PDB entry 6RD9 | electron microscopy, 3.00 A resolution | chains 2 and 7 of the 31 polymer chains in the assembly

Chain 2:
Name: ASA-2: Polytomella F-ATP synthase associated subunit 2
From: Polytomella sp. Pringsheim 198.80
Notes: engineered mutation(s): P165F, N167S
Amino-acid sequence (441 residues; row label = number of the first residue in the row):
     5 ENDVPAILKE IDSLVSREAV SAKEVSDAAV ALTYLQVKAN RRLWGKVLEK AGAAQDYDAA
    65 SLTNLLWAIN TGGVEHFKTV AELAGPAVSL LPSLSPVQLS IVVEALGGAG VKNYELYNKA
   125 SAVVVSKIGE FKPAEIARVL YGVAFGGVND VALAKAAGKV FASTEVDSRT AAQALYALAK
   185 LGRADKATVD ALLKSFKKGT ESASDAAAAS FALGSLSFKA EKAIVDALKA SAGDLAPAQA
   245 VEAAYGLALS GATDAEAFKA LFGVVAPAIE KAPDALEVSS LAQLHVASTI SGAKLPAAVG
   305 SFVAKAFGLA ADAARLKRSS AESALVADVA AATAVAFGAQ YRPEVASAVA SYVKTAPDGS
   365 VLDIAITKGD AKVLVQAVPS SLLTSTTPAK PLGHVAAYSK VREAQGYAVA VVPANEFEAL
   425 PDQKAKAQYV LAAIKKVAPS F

Chain 7:
Name: Mitochondrial ATP synthase associated protein ASA7
From: Polytomella sp. Pringsheim 198.80
UniProtKB: D8V7I2 (D8V7I2_9CHLO); numbering as in UniProt (aligned over 1-190)
Amino-acid sequence (190 residues; numbered 1 to 190; the number before each row is that of its first residue):
     1 MSSVRAGVEA GRRDLTTFTF SGLQDAPVAA LSGSIKLNVA AKAGKAEVTV AAGAAKAATQ
    61 VSAAALRKLS GSKISLAEVA RISVLHSSIQ NYLLSLSNER YQLLSQWPDF TTMYGKDFYY
   121 RAHPEDLKKF YDAADEYYKL YETVTEFDSL SALASQVVPN YAARRRSTVH PAIGSTVADG
   181 AFTNFLLSKQ
Disordered / not traced: 1-14

Chain 2 / chain 7 interface:
Contacting residue pairs (114):
  Glu-5(2) / Lys-56(7)
  Asn-6(2) / Lys-56(7)
  Asn-6(2) / Ala-57(7)
  Asn-6(2) / Ala-58(7)  hydrogen bond (side chain-backbone)
  Asp-7(2) / Lys-56(7)  hydrogen bond (backbone-backbone)
  Asp-7(2) / Ala-57(7)
  Ala-10(2) / Ala-55(7)
  Ile-11(2) / Val-50(7)  hydrophobic
  Ile-11(2) / Ala-51(7)
  Ile-11(2) / Ala-52(7)
  Ile-11(2) / Ala-55(7)  hydrophobic
  Ile-11(2) / Ala-57(7)
  Glu-14(2) / Ala-52(7)
  Glu-14(2) / Gly-53(7)
  Glu-14(2) / Ala-54(7)
  Ile-15(2) / Ile-35(7)  hydrophobic
  Leu-18(2) / Ser-34(7)
  Arg-21(2) / Ser-34(7)  hydrogen bond
  Lys-27(2) / Leu-31(7)
  Glu-28(2) / Ser-34(7)
  Asp-31(2) / Ala-30(7)
  Asp-31(2) / Leu-31(7)  hydrogen bond (side chain-backbone)
  Asp-31(2) / Ser-32(7)  hydrogen bond (side chain-backbone)
  Asp-31(2) / Ile-35(7)
  Val-34(2) / Pro-27(7)  hydrophobic
  Val-34(2) / Leu-37(7)  hydrophobic
  Ala-35(2) / Ile-35(7)  hydrophobic
  Thr-37(2) / Leu-66(7)
  Thr-37(2) / Leu-69(7)
  Tyr-38(2) / Leu-23(7)  hydrophobic
  Tyr-38(2) / Ala-26(7)
  Tyr-38(2) / Pro-27(7)  hydrogen bond (side chain-backbone)
  Tyr-38(2) / Leu-37(7)  hydrophobic
  Tyr-38(2) / Val-39(7)  hydrophobic
  Tyr-38(2) / Val-48(7)  hydrophobic
  Tyr-38(2) / Val-61(7)
  Leu-39(2) / Val-50(7)  hydrophobic
  Gln-40(2) / Val-61(7)
  Gln-40(2) / Ala-65(7)
  Gln-40(2) / Leu-69(7)
  Lys-42(2) / Leu-69(7)  hydrogen bond (side chain-backbone)
  Lys-42(2) / Ser-72(7)  hydrogen bond (side chain-backbone)
  Lys-42(2) / Ile-74(7)
  Arg-45(2) / Ile-74(7)  hydrogen bond (side chain-backbone)
  Arg-45(2) / Ser-75(7)  hydrogen bond (side chain-backbone)
  Arg-45(2) / Leu-76(7)
  Trp-48(2) / Leu-76(7)
  Gly-49(2) / Leu-76(7)
  Leu-52(2) / Leu-76(7)  hydrophobic
  Ala-64(2) / Leu-31(7)  hydrophobic
  Ser-65(2) / Leu-31(7)
  Asn-68(2) / Pro-27(7)
  Asn-68(2) / Leu-31(7)
  Trp-71(2) / Gly-22(7)
  Trp-71(2) / Leu-23(7)
  Trp-71(2) / Ala-26(7)  hydrophobic
  Trp-71(2) / Pro-27(7)
  Trp-71(2) / Leu-66(7)  hydrophobic
  Asn-74(2) / Leu-15(7)
  Asn-74(2) / Thr-19(7)
  Asn-74(2) / Ser-21(7)
  Asn-74(2) / Ser-70(7)
  Thr-75(2) / Ser-21(7)  hydrogen bond
  Thr-75(2) / Gly-22(7)
  Thr-75(2) / Leu-66(7)
  Thr-75(2) / Leu-69(7)
  Thr-75(2) / Ser-70(7)
  Gly-76(2) / Leu-69(7)
  Gly-77(2) / Leu-15(7)
  Gly-77(2) / Ser-70(7)
  Gly-77(2) / Lys-73(7)
  Gly-77(2) / Ile-74(7)  hydrogen bond (backbone-backbone)
  Val-78(2) / Ile-74(7)  hydrophobic
  Val-78(2) / Leu-76(7)  hydrophobic
  Glu-79(2) / Leu-15(7)  hydrogen bond (side chain-backbone)
  Glu-79(2) / Lys-73(7)
  Glu-79(2) / Ser-75(7)
  Glu-79(2) / Leu-76(7)  hydrogen bond (backbone-backbone)
  His-80(2) / Leu-76(7)
  His-80(2) / Glu-78(7)  salt bridge
  Lys-82(2) / Glu-78(7)
  Val-101(2) / Asp-25(7)
  Ile-105(2) / Asp-25(7)
  Glu-108(2) / Phe-20(7)
  Glu-108(2) / Ser-21(7)
  Gly-112(2) / Leu-15(7)
  Gly-112(2) / Thr-16(7)  hydrogen bond (backbone-backbone)
  Arg-142(2) / Gln-24(7)
  Arg-142(2) / Asp-25(7)  salt bridge
  Tyr-145(2) / Thr-16(7)  hydrogen bond
  Tyr-145(2) / Phe-18(7)  hydrogen bond (side chain-backbone)
  Tyr-145(2) / Phe-20(7)  hydrophobic
  Phe-149(2) / Thr-16(7)
  Arg-173(2) / Phe-20(7)
  Arg-173(2) / Arg-67(7)
  Ala-176(2) / Phe-20(7)
  Gln-177(2) / Phe-20(7)
  Tyr-180(2) / Thr-17(7)
  Tyr-180(2) / Phe-18(7)
  Tyr-180(2) / Phe-20(7)  hydrophobic
  Ser-206(2) / Arg-67(7)  hydrogen bond
  Ser-208(2) / Phe-18(7)
  Ser-208(2) / Arg-67(7)
  Asp-209(2) / Arg-67(7)
  Ala-211(2) / Phe-18(7)  hydrophobic
  Ala-212(2) / Phe-18(7)  hydrophobic
  Ala-212(2) / Phe-20(7)  hydrophobic
  Asp-238(2) / Lys-68(7)  salt bridge
  Ala-240(2) / Gly-71(7)
  Ala-242(2) / Thr-17(7)
  Gln-243(2) / Thr-17(7)
  Gln-243(2) / Phe-18(7)
  Glu-246(2) / Thr-17(7)  hydrogen bond
  Glu-246(2) / Phe-18(7)
Other interface residues (no listed pair), chain 2 (63 interface residues in all): Val-8, Asp-62, Ile-73, Ser-104, Ala-113, Glu-205, Phe-215
Other interface residues (no listed pair), chain 7 (47 interface residues in all): Ala-29, Thr-59, Ala-64

Summary:
The interface between chain 2 and chain 7 involves 63 residues on one side and 47 on the other; the contacts
include 19 hydrogen bonds and 3 salt bridges. Polar contacts include His-80(2)/Glu-78(7), Arg-142(2)/Asp-25(7)
and Asp-238(2)/Lys-68(7).
Here chain 2 is ASA-2: Polytomella F-ATP synthase associated subunit 2 and chain 7 is Mitochondrial ATP
synthase associated protein ASA7, both from Polytomella sp. Pringsheim 198.80. Entry 6RD9 (CryoEM structure of
Polytomella F-ATP synthase, Primary rotary state 1, composite map) was determined by electron microscopy (same
publication as 6RD4, 6RD5, 6RD6, 6RD7, 6RD8, 6RDA and 46 further entries).
